8ESS - chain A; structure by X-ray diffraction, 1.40 A resolution.

[Chain A]
Name: Myoglobin
From: Physeter catodon
Reference sequence: P02185 (MYG_PHYMC); residues 0-153 here correspond to UniProt positions 1-154 (UniProt number = residue number + 1)
Sequence (154 residues; row label = number of the first residue in the row; numbering starts at 0):
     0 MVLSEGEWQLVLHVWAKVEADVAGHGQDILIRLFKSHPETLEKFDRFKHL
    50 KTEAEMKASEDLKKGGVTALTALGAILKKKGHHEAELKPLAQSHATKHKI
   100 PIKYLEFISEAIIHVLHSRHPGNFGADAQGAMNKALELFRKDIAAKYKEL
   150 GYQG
Construct notes: engineered mutation Gly64 (His65 in P02185), Ala68 (Val69 in P02185); conflict Asn122 (Asp123 in P02185)
Bound ions: Fe ion near His93 (its only coordinating residue here)
Small-molecule neighbours: WRK ([2,18-bis(2-carboxyethyl)-7,12-diethenyl-3,8,13,17-tetramethyl-21-(2-oxo-3-phenylpropyl)porphyrin-21-iumato(2-)-kappa~3~N~22~,N~23~,N~24~]iron(2+)): Leu29, Leu32, Phe33, Thr39, Arg45, Phe46, Gly64, Thr67, Ala68, Ala71, Leu72, Pro88, Leu89, Ser92, His93, Lys96, His97, Ile99, Tyr103, Leu104, Ile107, Ile111, Phe138
Curated features (UniProtKB/Swiss-Prot):
  - binding site (heme b): His93
  - modified residue: Ser3 (Phosphoserine), Thr67 (Phosphothreonine)
From the paper describing this entry:
  - conformationally variable residues (order/disorder transition): Phe43, His97
  - mutagenesis - H64G/V68A: increased catalytic activity on bulky diazo reagent (proposed by the authors, not directly observed)

[Overview]
Bound to chain A: compound WRK. Curated annotation (UniProt) lists heme b-binding residue His93. The paper
reports that H64G/V68A increase catalytic activity on bulky diazo reagent; conformational variability at Phe43
and His97.
Chain A is Myoglobin (Physeter catodon); the structure, Myoglobin variant Mb-cIII complex, was determined by
X-ray diffraction, deposited together with 8ESU.
